Entry 3SJG (X-ray diffraction, 1.65 A resolution); this record covers chain A.

Chain A:
Molecule: Glutamate carboxypeptidase 2
Source organism: Homo sapiens
Notes: EC 3.4.17.21
Reference sequence: Q04609 (FOLH1_HUMAN); residues 44-750 here = UniProt positions 44-750
Chain sequence (709 residues; each row starts with the number of its first residue):
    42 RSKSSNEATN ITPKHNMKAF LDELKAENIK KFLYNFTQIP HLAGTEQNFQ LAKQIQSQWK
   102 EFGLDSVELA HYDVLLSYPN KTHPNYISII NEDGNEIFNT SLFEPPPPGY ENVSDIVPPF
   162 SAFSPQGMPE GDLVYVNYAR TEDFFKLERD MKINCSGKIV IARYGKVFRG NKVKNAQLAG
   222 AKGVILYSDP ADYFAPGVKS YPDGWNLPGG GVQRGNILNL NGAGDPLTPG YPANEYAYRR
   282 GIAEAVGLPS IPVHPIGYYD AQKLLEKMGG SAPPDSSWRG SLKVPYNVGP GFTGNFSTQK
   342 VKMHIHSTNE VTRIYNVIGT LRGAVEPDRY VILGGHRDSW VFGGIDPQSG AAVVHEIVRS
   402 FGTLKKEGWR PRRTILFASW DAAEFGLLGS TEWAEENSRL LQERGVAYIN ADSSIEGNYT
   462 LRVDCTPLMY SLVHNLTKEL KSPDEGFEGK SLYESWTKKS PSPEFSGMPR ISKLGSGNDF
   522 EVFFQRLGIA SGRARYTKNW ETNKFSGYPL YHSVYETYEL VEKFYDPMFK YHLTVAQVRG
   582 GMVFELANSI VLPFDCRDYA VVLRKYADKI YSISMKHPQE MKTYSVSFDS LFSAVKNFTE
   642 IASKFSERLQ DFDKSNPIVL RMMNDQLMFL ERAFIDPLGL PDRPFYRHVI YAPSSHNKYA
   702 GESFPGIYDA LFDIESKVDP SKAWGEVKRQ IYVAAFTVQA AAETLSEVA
Unresolved in the structure: 42-54
Differences from the reference sequence: expression tag (42-43); engineered mutation Ala424 (Glu in Q04609)
Covalently attached groups: N-acetylglucosamine (NAG) linked to Asn76, Asn121, Asn140, Asn195, Asn459, Asn476; glycan linked to Asn638
Ion coordination: Ca2+: Thr269, Tyr272, Glu433, Glu436; Zn2+ site 1: His377, Asp387, Asp453; Zn2+ site 2: Asp387, Glu425, His553 (together with SDR)
Small-molecule neighbours: SDR ((2S)-2-[(N-acetyl-L-alpha-aspartyl)amino]nonanoic acid): Phe209, Arg210, Asn257, Asp387, Ala424, Glu425, Gly427, Leu428, Asp453, Ser454, Ser517, Gly518, Asn519, Arg534, Arg536, Tyr549, Tyr552, His553, Lys699, Tyr700
UniProt features mapped onto this chain:
  - active site (Charge relay system): Ser628, Asp666, His689
  - binding site (substrate): Arg210, Asn257, Ser517, Gly518, Asn519, Arg534 to Arg536, Tyr552, His553, Lys699, Tyr700
  - binding site (Ca(2+)): Thr269, Tyr272, Glu433, Glu436
  - binding site (Zn(2+)): His377, Asp387, Glu425, Asp453, His553
  - glycosylation (N-linked (GlcNAc...) asparagine): Asn51, Asn76, Asn121, Asn140, Asn153, Asn195, Asn336, Asn459, Asn476, Asn638
  - natural variant: His475 (H475Y: Correlates with lower folate and higher homocysteine levels)
  - mutagenesis: Asn51 (N51A: Loss of glycosylation. Reduces enzyme activity), Asn76 (N76A: Loss of glycosylation. Reduces enzyme activity), Asn121 (N121A: Loss of glycosylation. Severely reduced enzyme activity), Asn140 (N140A: Loss of glycosylation. Severely reduced enzyme activity), Asn153 (N153A: Loss of glycosylation. Severely reduced enzyme activity), Asn195 (N195A: Loss of glycosylation. Severely reduced enzyme activity), Asn336 (N336A: Loss of glycosylation. Reduces enzyme activity), His377 (H377A/G/Q: Complete loss of activity), Asp379 (D379E/N: Complete loss of activity), Asp387 (D387E/L: Complete loss of activity; D387N: No effect on enzyme activity), Pro388 (P388A: No effect on enzyme activity), Glu425 (E425Q/D: Complete loss of activity), 6 further mutagenesis entries in UniProt
From the paper describing this entry:
  - conformationally variable residues (side-chain flip): Lys699
  - binding site for SDR: Phe209, Arg210, Asn257, Gly427, Leu428, Tyr552, Lys699, Tyr700
  - binding site for SDR: Gly518 (from molecular simulation)
  - mutagenesis - K699S (3-fold): increased binding to SDR
  - mutagenesis - K699S (30-fold): decreased binding to NAAG
  - specificity-determining residues: Lys699

In short:
Ligands of chain A: compound SDR. N-acetylglucosamine is covalently linked to Asn76, Asn121, Asn140, Asn195,
Asn459 and Asn476 and 1 more. From the paper: a binding site for SDR at Phe209, Arg210 and Asn257 among
others; K699S increases binding to SDR.
Chain A is Glutamate carboxypeptidase 2 (Homo sapiens); the structure, Human glutamate carboxypeptidase II
(E424A inactive mutant ) in complex with N-acetyl-aspartyl-aminooctanoic acid, was determined by X-ray
diffraction, deposited together with 3SJE, 3SJF and 3SJX.
